Entry 4I04 (X-ray diffraction, 1.95 A resolution); this record covers chain A.

# Chain A
Molecule: Cathepsin B-like peptidase (C01 family)
From: Schistosoma mansoni
Notes: EC 3.4.22.1
Reference sequence: Q8MNY2 (Q8MNY2_SCHMA); residues 1-323 here correspond to UniProt positions 18-340 (UniProt number = residue number + 17)
Amino-acid sequence (323 residues; numbered 1 to 323; the number before each row is that of its first residue):
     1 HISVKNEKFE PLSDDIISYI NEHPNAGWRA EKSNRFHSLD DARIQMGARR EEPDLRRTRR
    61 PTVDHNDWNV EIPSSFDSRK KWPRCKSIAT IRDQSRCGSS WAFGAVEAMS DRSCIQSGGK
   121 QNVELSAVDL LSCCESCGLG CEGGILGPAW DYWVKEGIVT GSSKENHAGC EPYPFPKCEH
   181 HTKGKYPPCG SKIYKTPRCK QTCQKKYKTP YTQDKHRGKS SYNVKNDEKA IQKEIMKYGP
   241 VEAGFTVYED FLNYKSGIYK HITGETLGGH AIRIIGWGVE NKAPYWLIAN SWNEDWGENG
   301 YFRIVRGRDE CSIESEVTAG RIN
Disordered / not traced: 1-8, 179-189
Differences from the reference sequence: engineered mutation Ser100 (Cys117 in Q8MNY2), Ala168 (Thr185 in Q8MNY2), Ala283 (Thr300 in Q8MNY2)
Cystine bridges: Cys85-Cys114, Cys97-Cys141, Cys133-Cys199, Cys134-Cys137, Cys170-Cys203

# In short
Chain A is Cathepsin B-like peptidase (C01 family) (Schistosoma mansoni); the structure, Structure of zymogen
of cathepsin B1 from Schistosoma mansoni, was determined by X-ray diffraction, deposited together with 4I05
and 4I07.
